7KXR - chains L and F of the 8 polymer chains in the assembly; structure by electron microscopy, 3.30 A resolution.

# Chain L
Name: Lethal factor
From: Bacillus anthracis
Notes: EC 3.4.24.83
UniProtKB: P15917 (LEF_BACAN); residues 1-263 here correspond to UniProt positions 34-296 (UniProt number = residue number + 33)
Amino-acid sequence (263 residues; row label = number of the first residue in the row):
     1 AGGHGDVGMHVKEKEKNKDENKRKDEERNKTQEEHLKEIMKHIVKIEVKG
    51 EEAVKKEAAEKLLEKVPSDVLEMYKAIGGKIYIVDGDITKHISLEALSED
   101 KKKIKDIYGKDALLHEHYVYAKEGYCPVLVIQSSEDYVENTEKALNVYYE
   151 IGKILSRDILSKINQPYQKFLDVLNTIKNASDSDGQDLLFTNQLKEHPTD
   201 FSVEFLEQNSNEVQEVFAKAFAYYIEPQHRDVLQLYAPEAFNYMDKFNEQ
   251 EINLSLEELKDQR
Not modelled in the structure: 1-30, 251-263
Construct notes: engineered mutation Cys126 (Glu159 in P15917)
Curated features (UniProtKB/Swiss-Prot):
  - region: Arg263 (IIA)

# Chain F
Name: Protective antigen
From: Bacillus anthracis
UniProtKB: P13423 (PAG_BACAN); residues 174-735 here correspond to UniProt positions 203-764 (UniProt number = residue number + 29)
Amino-acid sequence (562 residues; numbered 174 to 735; the number before each row is that of its first residue):
   174 TVPDRDNDGIPDSLEVEGYTVDVKNKRTFLSPWISNIHEKKGLTKYKSSP
   224 EKWSTASDPYSDFEKVTGRIDKNVSPEARHPLVAAYPIVHVDMENIILSK
   274 NEDQSTQNTDSQTRTISKNTSTSRTHTSEVHGNAEVHASFFDIGGSVSAG
   324 FSNSNSSTVAIDHSLSLAGERTWAETMGLNTADTARLNANIRYVNTGTAP
   374 IYNVLPTTSLVLGKNQTLATIKAKENQLSQILAPNNYYPSKNLAPIALNA
   424 QDDFSSTPITMNYNQFLELEKTKQLRLDTDQVYGNIATYNFENGRVRVDT
   474 GSNWSEVLPQIQETTARIIFNGKDLNLVERRIAAVNPSDPLETTKPDMTL
   524 KEALKIAFGFNEPNGNLQYQGKDITEFDFNFDQQTSQNIKNQLAELNATN
   574 IYTVLDKIKLNAKMNILIRDKRFHYDRNNIAVGADESVVKEAHREVINSS
   624 TEGLLLNIDKDIRKILSGYIVEIEDTEGLKEVINDRYDMLNISSLRQDGK
   674 TFIDFKKYNDKLPLYISNPNYKVNVYAVTKENTIINPSENGDTSTNGIKK
   724 ILIFSKKGYEIG
Curated features (UniProtKB/Swiss-Prot):
  - region: Phe202 to Ile210 (Alpha-clamp)
  - binding site (Ca(2+)): Asp177, Asp179, Asp181, Ile183, Glu188, Ser222, Lys225, Asp235
  - site: Arg178 (Alpha-clamp), Leu187 (Alpha-clamp), Phe236 (Alpha-clamp), Phe314, Asp315 (Cleavage), Phe427 (Phi-clamp), Phe464 (Alpha-clamp), Asp683 (Essential for binding to cell receptor)
Metal / ion sites: Ca2+ site 1: Asp179, Asp181, Ile183; Ca2+ site 2: Asp179, Asp181, Ser222, Lys225, Asp235

# Chain L / chain F interface
Residue-residue contacts (6):
  His42(L) - His310(F)
  His42(L) - Asp315(F)  salt bridge
  Lys45(L) - Ser319(F)
  Lys90(L) - Phe427(F)
  Lys90(L) - Ser429(F)
  Ile92(L) - Phe427(F)  hydrophobic
Other interface residues (no listed pair), chain L (8 interface residues in all): Ile39, Glu72, Ile88, His91
Other interface residues (no listed pair), chain F (8 interface residues in all): Thr286, Glu308, Ser312

# Overview
The chain L/chain F interface involves 8 residues from each chain, with 1 salt bridge. Its one salt-bridged
contact is His42(L)-Asp315(F). The Ca2+ site 1 is built by Asp179(F), Asp181(F) and Ile183(F). From UniProt: 8
Ca2+-binding residues on chain F.
Here chain L is Lethal factor and chain F is Protective antigen, both from Bacillus anthracis. Entry 7KXR
(Protective antigen pore translocating lethal factor N-terminal domain) was determined by electron microscopy.
